PDB entry 6T6O | X-ray diffraction, 1.40 A resolution | chain A

# Chain A
Protein: Orange carotenoid-binding protein
Organism: Synechocystis sp. PCC 6803
UniProtKB: P74102 (OCP_SYNY3); residues 1-317 here = UniProt positions 1-317
Sequence (332 residues; numbered -14 to 317; the number before each row is that of its first residue; numbers below 1 keep their minus sign (Met-14 is residue -14)):
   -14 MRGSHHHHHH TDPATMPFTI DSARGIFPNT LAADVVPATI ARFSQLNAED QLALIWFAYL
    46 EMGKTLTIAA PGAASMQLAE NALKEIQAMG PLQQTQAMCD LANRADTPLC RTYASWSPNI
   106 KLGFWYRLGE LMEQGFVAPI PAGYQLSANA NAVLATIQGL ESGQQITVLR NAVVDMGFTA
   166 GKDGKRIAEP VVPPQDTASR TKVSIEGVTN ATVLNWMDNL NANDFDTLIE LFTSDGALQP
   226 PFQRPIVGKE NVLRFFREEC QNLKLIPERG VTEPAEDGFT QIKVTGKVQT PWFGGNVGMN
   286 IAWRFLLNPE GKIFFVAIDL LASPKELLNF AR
Unresolved in the structure: -14 to 2, 165-168, 314-317
Differences from the reference sequence: initiating methionine (-14); expression tag (-13 to 0); engineered mutation Trp201 (Tyr in P74102)
Ligand contacts:
  - beta,beta-caroten-4-one (ECH): Leu37, Ile40, Trp41, Tyr44, Ile53, Leu107, Trp110, Tyr111, Leu113, Gly114, Met117, Ile151, Thr152, Leu154, Arg155, Val158, Trp201, Leu205, Leu223, Pro225, Pro226, Phe240, Cys245, Leu248, Leu250, Val273, Thr275, Trp277, Phe278, Met284, Ile286, Trp288, Ile303
  - histidine (HIS): Asp211, Ile214, Glu215, Leu238
Swiss-Prot annotation at these positions:
  - binding site (echinenone): Glu34 to Ala38, Leu37 to Tyr44, Thr80 to Met83, Leu107 to Met117, Ile125 to Tyr129, Ile151 to Met161, Cys245 to Leu250, Val273 to Met284, Trp288
  - mutagenesis: Glu34 (E34A: Alters carotenoid specificity, <40% quenching, decreases stability of OCP-R, accelerates OCP-R to OCP-O reversion), Tyr44 (Y44F: Acts like wild-type; Y44S: Cannot convert to red form (OCP-R), no NPQ. Does not bind to phycobilisomes), Cys84 (C84A: <40% quenching, decreases stability of OCP-R, accelerates OCP-R to OCP-O reversion), Trp110 (W110F: Acts like wild-type; W110S: Incomplete conversion to red form (OCP-R), no NPQ), Pro126 to Tyr129 (Cannot convert to red form (OCP-R)), Pro126 (P126V: <40% quenching, decreases stability of OCP-R, accelerates OCP-R to OCP-O reversion), Tyr129 (Y129F: <40% quenching, decreases stability of OCP-R, accelerates OCP-R to OCP-O reversion), Arg155 (R155L: Able to convert to red form (OCP-R), no NPQ)
From the paper describing this entry:
  - binding site for beta,beta-caroten-4-one: Trp201, Trp288
  - conformationally variable residues (side-chain flip): Tyr44, Trp201
  - mutagenesis - Y201W, W288A: unchanged binding to ECN
  - mutagenesis - W288Y: decreased stability

# In short
Ligands of chain A: beta,beta-caroten-4-one and histidine. Curated annotation (UniProt) lists 61
echinenone-binding residues and 9 mutagenesis sites. From the paper: a binding site for
beta,beta-caroten-4-one at Trp201 and Trp288; W288Y reduces stability; 3 substitutions were tested in all.
Chain A is Orange carotenoid-binding protein (Synechocystis sp. PCC 6803); the structure, Y201W mutant of the
orange carotenoid protein from Synechocystis at pH 4.6, was determined by X-ray diffraction, deposited
together with 6T6K and 6T6M.
